7EIZ - chains C and D of the 11 polymer chains in the assembly; structure by electron microscopy, 3.78 A resolution.

[Chain C]
Protein: Non-structural protein 7
Source organism: Severe acute respiratory syndrome coronavirus 2
Reference sequence: P0DTC1 (R1A_SARS2); residues 1-83 here correspond to UniProt positions 3860-3942 (UniProt number = residue number + 3859)
Chain sequence (83 residues; numbered 1 to 83; the number before each row is that of its first residue):
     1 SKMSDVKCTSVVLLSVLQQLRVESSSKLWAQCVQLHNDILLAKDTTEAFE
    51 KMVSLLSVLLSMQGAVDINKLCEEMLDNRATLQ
Unresolved in the structure: 1, 74-83

[Chain D]
Protein: Non-structural protein 8
Source organism: Severe acute respiratory syndrome coronavirus 2
Reference sequence: P0DTD1 (R1AB_SARS2); residues 1-198 here correspond to UniProt positions 3943-4140 (UniProt number = residue number + 3942)
Chain sequence (198 residues; each row starts with the number of its first residue):
     1 AIASEFSSLPSYAAFATAQEAYEQAVANGDSEVVLKKLKKSLNVAKSEFD
    51 RDAAMQRKLEKMADQAMTQMYKQARSEDKRAKVTSAMQTMLFTMLRKLDN
   101 DALNNIINNARDGCVPLNIIPLTTAAKLMVVIPDYNTYKNTCDGTTFTYA
   151 SALWEIQQVVDADSKIVQLSEISMDNSPNLAWPLIVTALRANSAVKLQ
Unresolved in the structure: 1-5, 192-198
Swiss-Prot annotation at these positions:
  - site: Q198 (Cleavage)

[Chain C / chain D interface]
Residue-residue contacts (24; chain C residue first):
  K2(C) with L98(D), hydrogen bond (side chain-backbone)
  V6(C) with L98(D), hydrophobic
  T9(C) with M94(D), hydrogen bond
  V12(C) with L91(D), hydrophobic
  Q19(C) with T84(D)
  Q31(C) with I119(D)
  F49(C) with L98(D), hydrophobic; N100(D)
  E50(C) with L122(D)
  S54(C) with I119(D); I120(D), hydrogen bond (side chain-backbone)
  L56(C) with L103(D), hydrophobic
  S57(C) with I119(D); I120(D), hydrogen bond (side chain-backbone)
  V58(C) with I119(D), hydrophobic
  L60(C) with I106(D), hydrophobic; A110(D), hydrophobic
  S61(C) with P116(D)
  D67(C) with R111(D)
  I68(C) with R111(D), hydrogen bond (backbone-side chain)
  K70(C) with F92(D); R96(D)
  L71(C) with I107(D), hydrophobic; R111(D), hydrogen bond (backbone-side chain)
Interface residues without a listed pair, chain C (25 interface residues in all): D5, L13, S15, V16, M52, V53, E73
Interface residues without a listed pair, chain D (21 interface residues in all): M87, Q88, M90, L95, N118

[Summary]
Chain C and chain D form an interface of 25 and 21 residues respectively; the contacts include 6 hydrogen
bonds. Polar pairs include K2(C)-L98(D), T9(C)-M94(D) and S54(C)-I120(D).
Chain C is Non-structural protein 7 and chain D is Non-structural protein 8, both from Severe acute
respiratory syndrome coronavirus 2; the structure, Coupling of N7-methyltransferase and 3'-5' exoribonuclease
with SARS-CoV-2 polymerase reveals mechanisms for capping and proofreading, was determined by electron
microscopy (same publication as 7EGQ).
